1Q1Z - chain A; structure by X-ray diffraction, 2.40 A resolution.

[Chain A]
Protein: sulfotransferase family, cytosolic, 2B, member 1 isoform b
From: Homo sapiens
Reference sequence: O00204 (ST2B1_HUMAN); residue numbers follow UniProt; this construct covers 19-312
Amino-acid sequence (299 residues; each row starts with the number of its first residue):
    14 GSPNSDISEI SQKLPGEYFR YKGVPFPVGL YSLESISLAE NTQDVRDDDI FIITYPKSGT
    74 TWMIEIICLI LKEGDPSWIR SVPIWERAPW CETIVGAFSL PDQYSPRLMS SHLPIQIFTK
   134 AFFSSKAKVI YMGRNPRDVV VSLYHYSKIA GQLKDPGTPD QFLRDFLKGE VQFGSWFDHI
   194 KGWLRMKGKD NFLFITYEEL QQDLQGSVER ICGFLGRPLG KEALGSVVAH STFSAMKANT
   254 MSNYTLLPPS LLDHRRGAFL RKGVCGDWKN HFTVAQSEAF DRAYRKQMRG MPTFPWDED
Not modelled in the structure: 14-25, 116-117, 312
Sequence notes: cloning artifact (14-18)
Curated features (UniProtKB/Swiss-Prot):
  - active site: His125 (Proton acceptor)
  - binding site (3'-phosphoadenylyl sulfate): Lys70 to Trp75, Arg147, Ser155, Tyr210, Ser244 to Met249, Arg274 to Gly276
  - binding site (substrate): Trp98, Trp103, His125
  - natural variant: Pro149 (P149L: In ARCI14; uncertain significance), Arg274 (R274Q: In ARCI14; uncertain significance)
  - mutagenesis: Asp19 (D19A: Increases the cholesterol sulfotransferase activity), Ile20 (I20A: Loss of the cholesterol sulfotransferase activity), Ser21 (S21A: Increases the cholesterol sulfotransferase activity), Glu22 (E22A: Increases the cholesterol sulfotransferase activity), Ile23 (I23A: Loss of the cholesterol sulfotransferase activity)
Bound ions: Na+: Ser160, Ala163, Leu166
Ligand contacts: adenosine-3'-5'-diphosphate (A3P): Pro69, Lys70, Ser71, Gly72, Thr73, Thr74, Trp75, Arg147, Ser155, Tyr210, Gln214, Ser244, Thr245, Phe246, Met249, Phe272, Leu273, Arg274, Lys275, Gly276
What the authors report for this chain:
  - catalytic residues: Lys70, His125 (proposed by the authors, not directly observed)
  - mutagenesis - I20A, I23A: abolished catalytic activity on cholesterol (citing earlier work)
  - specificity-determining residues: Ile20, Ile23 (proposed by the authors, not directly observed)

[Summary]
Ligands of chain A: adenosine-3'-5'-diphosphate. Ser160, Ala163 and Leu166 coordinate Na+. From UniProt:
active-site residue His125, 18 residues binding 3'-phosphoadenylyl sulfate, 3 substrate-binding residues and 5
mutagenesis sites. From the paper: catalytic residues Lys70 and His125; I20A and I23A abolish catalytic
activity on cholesterol.
Chain A is sulfotransferase family, cytosolic, 2B, member 1 isoform b (Homo sapiens); the structure, Crystal
structure of human cholesterol sulfotransferase (SULT2B1b) in the presence of PAP, was determined by X-ray
diffraction (same publication as 1Q1Q, 1Q20 and 1Q22).
